6UVF - chains A and B; structure by X-ray diffraction, 2.24 A resolution.

# Chain A (and B)
Molecule: Bcl-2-like protein 1
Organism: Homo sapiens
Notes: chain B of this document is another copy of the same molecule, construct and numbering; everything in this record applies to it too
UniProt: Q07817 (B2CL1_HUMAN); residue numbers follow UniProt; this construct covers 1-26, 83-209
Sequence (158 residues; each row starts with the number of its first residue; note: 57 numbers in that range are skipped by the numbering (no residue carries them; nothing is unmodelled there); numbers below 1 keep their minus sign (Gly-5 is residue -5)):
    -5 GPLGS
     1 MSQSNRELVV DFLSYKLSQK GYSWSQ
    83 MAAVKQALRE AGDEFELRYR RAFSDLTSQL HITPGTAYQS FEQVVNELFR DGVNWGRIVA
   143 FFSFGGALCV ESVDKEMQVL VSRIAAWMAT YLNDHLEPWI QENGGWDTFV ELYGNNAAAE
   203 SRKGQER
Not modelled in the structure: 197-209 (chain B: -5, 197-209)
Sequence notes: expression tag (-5 to -1)
Ligand contacts: QHS ((R)-2-(3-([1,1'-Biphenyl]-4-carbonyl)-3-(4-methylbenzyl)ureido)-3-((cyclohexylmethyl)sulfonyl)propanoic acid): Ala93, Glu96, Phe97, Arg100, Tyr101, Ala104, Phe105, Leu108, Leu130, Asn136, Trp137, Gly138, Arg139, Val141, Ala142, Phe191, Leu194, Tyr195
UniProt features mapped onto this chain:
  - motif: Ser4 to Trp24 (BH4), Val86 to Arg100 (BH3), Glu129 to Gly148 (BH1), Pro180 to Tyr195 (BH2)
  - mutagenesis: Phe131 to Asp133 (No heterodimerization with BAX), Val135 to Trp137 (Loss of anti-apoptotic activity), Gly138 to Ile140 (Loss of anti-apoptotic activity), Gly138 (G138A: No heterodimerization with BAX), Ser145 to Gly147 (Decreases interaction with DNM1L, no effect on endocytosis enhancement), Gly148 (G148E: No heterodimerization with BAX), Asp156 (D156A: No effect on caspase-1 cleavage), Asp176 (D176A: No effect on caspase-1 cleavage), Trp188 to Phe191 (Abolishes interaction with DNM1L and endocytosis enhancement), Trp188 to Asp189 (Reduces anti-apoptotic activity by about half), Asp189 (D189A: No effect on caspase-1 cleavage)

# How chain A and chain B interact
Residue-residue contacts (80):
  Gly-5(A) with Asn175(B), hydrogen bond (backbone-backbone)
  Pro-4(A) with Asn175(B)
  Leu-3(A) with Asn175(B)
  Met1(A) with Glu179(B); Ile182(B), hydrophobic; Gln183(B)
  Ser2(A) with Asn175(B); Glu179(B)
  Asn5(A) with Trp188(B), hydrogen bond
  Glu7(A) with Met83(B); Lys87(B), salt bridge
  Leu8(A) with Val86(B), hydrophobic; Lys87(B); Trp188(B)
  Val9(A) with Phe144(B), hydrophobic; Ala167(B); Met170(B), hydrophobic; Leu174(B), hydrophobic
  Asp11(A) with Lys87(B); Arg91(B), salt bridge
  Phe12(A) with Leu90(B); Phe144(B); Ser145(B)
  Leu13(A) with Gly147(B); Gly148(B); Cys151(B), hydrophobic; Ala167(B), hydrophobic; Met170(B), hydrophobic
  Tyr15(A) with Arg91(B); Asp95(B), hydrogen bond
  Lys16(A) with Asp95(B), salt bridge; Glu98(B), salt bridge; Val152(B)
  Leu17(A) with Cys151(B); Val155(B), hydrophobic; Val163(B), hydrophobic
  Gln19(A) with Asp95(B), hydrogen bond
  Lys20(A) with Val152(B)
  Tyr22(A) with Val152(B); Val155(B), hydrophobic; Asp156(B), hydrogen bond
  Ser23(A) with Gln160(B), hydrogen bond (backbone-side chain)
  Trp24(A) with Val163(B), hydrophobic; Ala167(B), hydrophobic
  Met83(A) with Glu7(B)
  Val86(A) with Leu8(B), hydrophobic
  Lys87(A) with Glu7(B), salt bridge; Leu8(B); Asp11(B)
  Leu90(A) with Leu8(B), hydrophobic; Phe12(B)
  Arg91(A) with Asp11(B), salt bridge; Tyr15(B); Arg91(B)
  Asp95(A) with Tyr15(B), hydrogen bond; Lys16(B), salt bridge; Gln19(B), hydrogen bond
  Glu98(A) with Lys16(B), salt bridge
  Phe144(A) with Phe12(B)
  Ser145(A) with Phe12(B)
  Gly147(A) with Leu13(B)
  Gly148(A) with Leu13(B)
  Cys151(A) with Leu13(B), hydrophobic
  Val152(A) with Lys16(B); Lys20(B); Tyr22(B)
  Val155(A) with Leu17(B), hydrophobic; Tyr22(B), hydrophobic
  Asp156(A) with Tyr22(B), hydrogen bond
  Val163(A) with Trp24(B), hydrophobic
  Ala167(A) with Val9(B); Leu13(B), hydrophobic; Trp24(B), hydrophobic
  Met170(A) with Leu13(B), hydrophobic
  Leu174(A) with Asn5(B)
  Asn175(A) with Met1(B); Asn5(B), hydrogen bond
  Glu179(A) with Met1(B); Asn5(B), hydrogen bond
  Trp188(A) with Leu8(B)
Interface residues without a listed pair, chain A (46 interface residues in all): Ser4, Arg6, Gly94, Ala171
Interface residues without a listed pair, chain B (48 interface residues in all): Ser2, Ser4, Arg6, Gly94, Ser164, Ala168, Ala171, Asp176

# Overview
Chain A and chain B form an interface of 46 and 48 residues respectively, with 11 hydrogen bonds and 8 salt
bridges. Polar contacts include Glu7(A)-Lys87(B), Asp11(A)-Arg91(B) and Lys16(A)-Asp95(B). Chain A binds
compound QHS. UniProt lists 19 mutagenesis sites on chain A.
Chain A and chain B are both Bcl-2-like protein 1 (Homo sapiens); the structure, Crystal structure of BCL-XL
bound to compound 12:
(R)-2-(3-([1,1'-Biphenyl]-4-carbonyl)-3-(4-methylbenzyl)ureido)-3-((cyclohexylmethyl)sulfonyl)propanoic acid,
was determined by X-ray diffraction together with 6UVC, 6UVD, 6UVE, 6UVG and 6UVH from the same study.
